Entry 1CT2 (X-ray diffraction, 1.65 A resolution); this record covers chains E and I.

# Chain E
Name: Proteinase B
From: Streptomyces griseus
Notes: EC 3.4.21.81
Reference sequence: P00777 (PRTB_STRGR); the construct lacks a stretch of the UniProt sequence and is renumbered around it, so the offset changes along the chain: 16-19 = UniProt 115-118; 29-34 = UniProt 119-124; 39-48 = UniProt 125-134; 49-60 = UniProt 139-150; 8 more segments
Amino-acid sequence (185 residues; row label = number of the first residue in the row; note: 50 numbers in that range are skipped by the numbering (no residue carries them; nothing is unmodelled there); a row labelled like 48A-48D holds insertion residues (48A, then the next letters in order)):
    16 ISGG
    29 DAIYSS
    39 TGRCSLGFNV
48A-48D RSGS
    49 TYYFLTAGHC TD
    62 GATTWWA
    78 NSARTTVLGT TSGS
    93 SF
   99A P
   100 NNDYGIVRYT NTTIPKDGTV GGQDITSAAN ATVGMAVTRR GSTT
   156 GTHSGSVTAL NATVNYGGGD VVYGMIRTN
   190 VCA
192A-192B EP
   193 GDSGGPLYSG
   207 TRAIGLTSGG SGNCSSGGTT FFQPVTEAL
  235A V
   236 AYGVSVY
Disulfides: Cys42-Cys58, Cys191-Cys220
UniProt features mapped onto this chain:
  - active site (Charge relay system): His57, Asp102, Ser195

# Chain I
Name: Ovomucoid inhibitor
From: Meleagris gallopavo
Notes: fragment: third domain omtky3-thr18i; engineered mutation(s): DEL 1-5, L18T
Reference sequence: P68390 (IOVO_MELGA); residues 6-56 here correspond to UniProt positions 135-185 (UniProt number = residue number + 129)
Amino-acid sequence (51 residues; numbered 6 to 56; the number before each row is that of its first residue):
     6 VDCSEYPKPA CTTEYRPLCG SDNKTYGNKC NFCNAVVESN GTLTLSHFGK C
Disulfides: Cys8-Cys38, Cys16-Cys35, Cys24-Cys56
Sequence notes: variant Thr18 (Leu147 in P68390)
UniProt features mapped onto this chain:
  - glycosylation: Asn45 (N-linked (GlcNAc...) asparagine)

# How chain E and chain I interact
Contacting residue pairs (35):
  Thr39(E) - Arg21(I)
  Gly40(E) - Tyr20(I)
  Arg41(E) - Glu19(I)
  Arg41(E) - Tyr20(I)  hydrogen bond (backbone-backbone)
  Cys42(E) - Glu19(I)
  His57(E) - Thr17(I)
  His57(E) - Thr18(I)
  His57(E) - Glu19(I)
  Val169(E) - Ala15(I)  hydrophobic
  Tyr171(E) - Lys13(I)  hydrogen bond (backbone-side chain)
  Tyr171(E) - Ala15(I)
  Tyr171(E) - Cys16(I)
  Tyr171(E) - Thr17(I)
  Gly173(E) - Glu10(I)  hydrogen bond (backbone-side chain)
  Glu192A(E) - Thr18(I)
  Pro192B(E) - Thr18(I)
  Pro192B(E) - Glu19(I)
  Pro192B(E) - Tyr20(I)
  Pro192B(E) - Gly32(I)
  Pro192B(E) - Asn33(I)
  Pro192B(E) - Asn36(I)
  Gly193(E) - Thr18(I)  hydrogen bond (backbone-backbone)
  Gly193(E) - Glu19(I)
  Gly193(E) - Tyr20(I)
  Asp194(E) - Thr18(I)  hydrogen bond (backbone-backbone)
  Ser195(E) - Thr18(I)  hydrogen bond
  Ser195(E) - Glu19(I)  hydrogen bond (side chain-backbone)
  Thr213(E) - Thr18(I)
  Ser214(E) - Thr17(I)
  Ser214(E) - Thr18(I)  hydrogen bond (backbone-side chain)
  Gly215(E) - Cys16(I)
  Gly215(E) - Thr18(I)
  Gly216(E) - Ala15(I)
  Gly216(E) - Cys16(I)  hydrogen bond (backbone-backbone)
  Ser217(E) - Pro14(I)
Also at the interface, not in a pair above, chain E (23 interface residues in all): Cys58, Phe94, Asn170, Gly172, Ala192

# In short
23 residues of chain E face 13 of chain I across their interface, with 9 hydrogen bonds. Polar contacts
include Tyr171(E)-Lys13(I), Gly173(E)-Glu10(I) and Ser195(E)-Thr18(I). Curated annotation (UniProt) lists 3
active-site residues on chain E.
Chain E is Proteinase B (Streptomyces griseus) and chain I is Ovomucoid inhibitor (Meleagris gallopavo); the
structure, Crystal structure of the OMTKY3 P1 variant OMTKY3-THR18I in complex with sgpb, was determined by
X-ray diffraction together with 1CT0 and 1CT4 from the same study.
